PDB entry 7UML | electron microscopy, 3.50 A resolution | chains B and F of the 7 polymer chains in the assembly

# Chain B (and F)
Molecule: Matrix protein
Source organism: Vesicular stomatitis Indiana virus
Notes: chain F of this document is another copy of the same molecule, construct and numbering; everything in this record applies to it too
Reference sequence: P03519 (MATRX_VSIVA); residues 1-229 here = UniProt positions 1-229
Sequence (229 residues; row label = number of the first residue in the row):
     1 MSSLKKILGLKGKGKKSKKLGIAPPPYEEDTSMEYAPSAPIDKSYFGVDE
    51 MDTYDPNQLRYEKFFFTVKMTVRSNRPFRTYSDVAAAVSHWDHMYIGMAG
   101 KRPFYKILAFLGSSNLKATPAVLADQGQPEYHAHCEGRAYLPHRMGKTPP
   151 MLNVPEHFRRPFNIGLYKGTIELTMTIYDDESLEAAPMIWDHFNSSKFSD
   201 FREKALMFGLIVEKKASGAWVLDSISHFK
Unresolved in the structure: 1-56, 228-229 (chain F: 1-42, 60-229)
Construct notes: variant Ala-133 (Thr in P03519)
Curated features (UniProtKB/Swiss-Prot):
  - motif: Ser-2 to Leu-4 (dynamin binding), Pro-24 to Tyr-27 (PPXY motif), Pro-37 to Pro-40 (PTAP/PSAP motif)
  - natural variant: Ala-133 (T133A: In strain: pVSV1(+)-GFP; this construct carries the variant)
  - mutagenesis: Leu-4 (L4A: No effect on host NEDD4 or TSG101 binding), Lys-5 to Ile-7 (No effect on mRNA nuclear export inhibition), Tyr-27 (Y27A: Partial loss of host NEDD4 binding), Glu-28 to Asp-30 (No effect on mRNA nuclear export inhibition), Pro-40 (P40A: Partial loss of host TSG101 binding), Asp-42 to Ser-44 (No effect on mRNA nuclear export inhibition), Met-51 (M51R: Complete loss of mRNA nuclear export inhibition. Loss of ability to inhibit host transcription), Asp-52 to Tyr-54 (Complete loss of mRNA nuclear export inhibition), Tyr-61 to Lys-63 (No effect on mRNA nuclear export inhibition), Ile-96 (I96A: Loss of mouse GTF2H5 binding. Loss of ability to inhibit host transcription), Ala-121 to Ala-124 (No effect on virion budding. Increase viral-mRNA translation), Glu-156 to His-157 (Loss of host NDUFAF4 binding), 4 further mutagenesis entries in UniProt
Reported in the primary citation:
  - self-association interface (contacts with another copy of this molecule): Ser-44 to Asp-52, Phe-78 to Val-84, Ser-114 to Asp-125

# Chain B / chain F interface
Contacting residue pairs (8):
  Arg-79(B) / Tyr-45(F)
  Val-84(B) / Phe-46(F)  hydrophobic
  Leu-116(B) / Phe-46(F)  hydrophobic
  Lys-117(B) / Gly-47(F)
  Lys-117(B) / Glu-50(F)
  Ala-118(B) / Gly-47(F)  hydrogen bond (backbone-backbone)
  Ala-118(B) / Asp-49(F)
  Leu-123(B) / Asp-49(F)
Interface residues without a listed pair, chain B (13 interface residues in all): Phe-78, Thr-80, Tyr-81, Ser-114, Val-122, Tyr-131, Lys-197
Interface residues without a listed pair, chain F (7 interface residues in all): Ser-44, Val-48

# Overview
The interface between chain B and chain F involves 13 residues on one side and 7 on the other; the contacts
include 1 hydrogen bond. The hydrogen-bonded pair Ala-118(B)/Gly-47(F) is a backbone contact. From UniProt: 30
mutagenesis sites on chain B. The paper reports a self-association interface involving Ser-44(B), Phe-78(B)
and Ser-114(B).
Chain B and chain F are both Matrix protein (Vesicular stomatitis Indiana virus); the structure, Structure of
vesicular stomatitis virus (local reconstruction, 3.5 A resolution), was determined by electron microscopy
together with 7UMK from the same study.
